Entry 2HLO (X-ray diffraction, 2.60 A resolution); this record covers chains A and B of the 4 polymer chains in the assembly.

# Chain A
Name: Fibrinogen alpha chain
From: Homo sapiens
UniProtKB: P02671 (FIBA_HUMAN); residues 111-197 here correspond to UniProt positions 130-216 (UniProt number = residue number + 19)
Sequence (87 residues; each row starts with the number of its first residue):
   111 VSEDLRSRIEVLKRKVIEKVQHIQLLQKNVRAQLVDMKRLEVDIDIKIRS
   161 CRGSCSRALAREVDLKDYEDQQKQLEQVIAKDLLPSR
Not modelled in the structure: 111-125, 193-197

# Chain B
Name: Fibrinogen beta chain
From: Homo sapiens
UniProtKB: P02675 (FIBB_HUMAN); residues 134-461 here correspond to UniProt positions 164-491 (UniProt number = residue number + 30)
Sequence (328 residues; each row starts with the number of its first residue):
   134 DNENVVNEYSSELEKHQLYIDETVNSNIPTNLRVLRSILENLRSKIQKLE
   184 SDVSAQMEYCRTPCTVSCNIPVVSGKECEEIIRKGGETSEMYLIQPDSSV
   234 KPYRVYCDMNTENGGWTVIQNRQDGSVDFGRKWDPYKQGFGNVATNTDGK
   284 NYCGLPGEYWLGNDKISQLTRMGPTELLIEMEDWKGDKVKAHYGGFTVQN
   334 EANKYQISVNKYRGTAGNALMDGASQLMGENRTMTIHNGMFFSTYDRDND
   384 GWLTSDPRKQCSKEDGGGWWYNRCHAANPNGRYYWGGQYTWDMAKHGTDD
   434 GVVWMNWKGSWYSMRKMSMKIRPFFPQQ
Not modelled in the structure: 134-156, 460-461
Cystine bridges: Cys201-Cys286, Cys211-Cys240, Cys394-Cys407
Covalent attachments: N-acetylglucosamine (NAG) linked to Asn364
Bound ions: Ca2+ site 1: Asp261, Gly263, Asp398 (shared with 1 residue of chain C); Ca2+ site 2: Asp381, Asp383, Trp385

# Interface between chain A and chain B
Inter-chain disulfides: Cys165(A)-Cys193(B)
Pairs across the interface (70):
  Ile133(A) - Pro162(B)
  Ile133(A) - Leu165(B)  hydrophobic
  Leu136(A) - Leu168(B)  hydrophobic
  Gln137(A) - Leu165(B)
  Gln137(A) - Leu168(B)
  Val140(A) - Leu168(B)  hydrophobic
  Val140(A) - Leu172(B)  hydrophobic
  Gln143(A) - Leu172(B)
  Leu144(A) - Leu175(B)  hydrophobic
  Met147(A) - Leu175(B)
  Met147(A) - Lys178(B)
  Met147(A) - Ile179(B)  hydrophobic
  Lys148(A) - Asp425(B)  salt bridge
  Arg149(A) - Trp424(B)  hydrogen bond (side chain-backbone)
  Arg149(A) - Asp425(B)
  Arg149(A) - Met426(B)
  Arg149(A) - Ala427(B)  hydrogen bond (side chain-backbone)
  Glu151(A) - Leu182(B)
  Val152(A) - Tyr417(B)  hydrophobic
  Val152(A) - Met426(B)
  Asp153(A) - Arg415(B)  salt bridge
  Asp153(A) - Lys428(B)  salt bridge
  Ile154(A) - Leu182(B)  hydrophobic
  Ile154(A) - Val186(B)  hydrophobic
  Ile156(A) - Arg415(B)
  Ile156(A) - Tyr416(B)
  Lys157(A) - Asp398(B)
  Lys157(A) - Arg415(B)
  Ile158(A) - Asp185(B)
  Arg159(A) - Asp257(B)
  Arg159(A) - Gly258(B)
  Arg159(A) - Ser259(B)
  Arg159(A) - Tyr416(B)
  Arg159(A) - Trp418(B)
  Ser160(A) - Gly258(B)
  Ser160(A) - Ser259(B)
  Cys161(A) - Gln189(B)
  Gly163(A) - Cys197(B)  hydrogen bond (backbone-side chain)
  Gly163(A) - Ser259(B)  hydrogen bond (backbone-backbone)
  Gly163(A) - Asn275(B)  hydrogen bond (backbone-side chain)
  Ser164(A) - Pro196(B)
  Ser164(A) - Cys197(B)  hydrogen bond (backbone-backbone)
  Cys165(A) - Tyr192(B)
  Cys165(A) - Cys193(B)  disulfide
  Cys165(A) - Thr195(B)
  Cys165(A) - Pro196(B)
  Cys165(A) - Cys197(B)
  Ser166(A) - Tyr192(B)  hydrogen bond (side chain-backbone)
  Ser166(A) - Thr195(B)  hydrogen bond (backbone-backbone)
  Ser166(A) - Pro196(B)
  Ser166(A) - Cys197(B)
  Arg167(A) - Gln189(B)
  Arg167(A) - Tyr192(B)
  Ala168(A) - Gln189(B)
  Leu169(A) - Asp185(B)
  Leu169(A) - Gln189(B)
  Leu169(A) - Tyr192(B)  hydrophobic
  Arg171(A) - Leu182(B)
  Arg171(A) - Asp185(B)  salt bridge
  Leu175(A) - Met426(B)  hydrophobic
  Asp177(A) - Asn174(B)  hydrogen bond
  Asp177(A) - Lys178(B)  salt bridge
  Tyr178(A) - Lys178(B)
  Gln181(A) - Ile171(B)
  Gln181(A) - Asn174(B)  hydrogen bond
  Gln184(A) - Ile171(B)
  Leu185(A) - Leu168(B)  hydrophobic
  Val188(A) - Leu165(B)  hydrophobic
  Val188(A) - Val167(B)  hydrophobic
  Lys191(A) - Ile161(B)
Other interface residues (no listed pair), chain A (40 interface residues in all): Val145, Asp155, Arg162, Glu179, Gln182
Other interface residues (no listed pair), chain B (39 interface residues in all): Ser170, Ala188, Val260, Asp261, Gly430

# Overview
The interface between chain A and chain B involves 40 residues on one side and 39 on the other; the contacts
include 1 disulfide bond, 10 hydrogen bonds and 5 salt bridges. Polar pairs include Lys148(A)-Asp425(B),
Asp153(A)-Arg415(B) and Asp153(A)-Lys428(B). N-acetylglucosamine is covalently linked to Asn364(B).
Chain A is Fibrinogen alpha chain and chain B is Fibrinogen beta chain, both from Homo sapiens; the structure,
Crystal Structure of Fragment D-dimer from Human Fibrin Complexed with Gly-hydroxyPro-Arg-Pro-amide, was
determined by X-ray diffraction.
